Entry 1X9N (X-ray diffraction, 3.00 A resolution); this record covers chains B and A of the 4 polymer chains in the assembly.

# Chain B
Molecule: dideoxy terminated DNA
Sequence (13 nucleotides; row label = number of the first residue in the row):
     1 GTGCTGATGCGTC
Not modelled in the structure: 1-2
Modified residues: DOC (2',3'-dideoxycytidine-5'-monophosphate) at position 13

# Chain A
Protein: DNA ligase I
Source organism: Homo sapiens
Notes: EC 6.5.1.1
UniProt: P18858 (DNL1_HUMAN); numbering as in UniProt (aligned over 233-919)
Sequence (688 residues; numbered 232 to 919; the number before each row is that of its first residue):
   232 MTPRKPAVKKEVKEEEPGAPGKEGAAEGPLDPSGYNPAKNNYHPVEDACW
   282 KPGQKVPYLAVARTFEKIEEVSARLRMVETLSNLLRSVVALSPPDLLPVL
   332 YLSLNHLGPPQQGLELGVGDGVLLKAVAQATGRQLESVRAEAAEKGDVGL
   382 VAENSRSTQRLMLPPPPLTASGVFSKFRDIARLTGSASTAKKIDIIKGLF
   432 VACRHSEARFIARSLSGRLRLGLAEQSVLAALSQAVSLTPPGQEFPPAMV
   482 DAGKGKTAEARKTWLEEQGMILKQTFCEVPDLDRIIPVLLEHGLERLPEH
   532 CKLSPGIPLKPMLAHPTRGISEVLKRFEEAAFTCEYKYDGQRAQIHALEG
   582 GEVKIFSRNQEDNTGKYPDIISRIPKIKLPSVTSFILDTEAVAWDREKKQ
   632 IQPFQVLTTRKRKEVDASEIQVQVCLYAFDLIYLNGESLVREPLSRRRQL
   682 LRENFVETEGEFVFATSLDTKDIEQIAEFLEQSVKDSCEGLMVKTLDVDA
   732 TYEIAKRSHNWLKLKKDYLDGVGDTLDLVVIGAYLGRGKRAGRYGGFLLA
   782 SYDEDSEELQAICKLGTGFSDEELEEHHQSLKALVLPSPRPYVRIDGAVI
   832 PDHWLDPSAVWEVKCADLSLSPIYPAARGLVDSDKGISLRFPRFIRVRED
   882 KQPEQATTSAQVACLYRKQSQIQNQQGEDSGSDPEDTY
Not modelled in the structure: 232-261, 385-392, 902-919
Sequence notes: initiating methionine (232); modified residue (308, 393, 480, 501, 543, 723)
Modified residues: Mse308, Mse393, Mse480, Mse501, Mse543, Mse723 (selenomethionine; parent Met)
Small-molecule neighbours: adenosine monophosphate (AMP): Ala545, Glu566, Tyr567, Lys568, Tyr569, Arg573, Arg589, Glu621, Phe660, Ala696, Mse723, Lys725, Trp742, Lys744

# Interface between chain B and chain A
Contacting residue pairs (21; chain B residue first):
  DG9(B) with Gly348(A), phosphate contact; Val349(A), phosphate contact; Gly350(A), phosphate contact; Asp351(A), phosphate contact
  DC10(B) with Glu346(A), phosphate contact; Leu347(A), phosphate contact; Gly348(A), hydrogen bond to the phosphate; Val349(A), phosphate contact
  DG11(B) with Glu346(A), phosphate contact; Glu592(A), sugar contact
  DT12(B) with Gln572(A), sugar contact; Ser588(A), hydrogen bond to the phosphate; Asn590(A), hydrogen bond to the phosphate; Glu592(A), phosphate contact; Asn594(A), hydrogen bond to the phosphate
  DOC_13(B) with Gly571(A), sugar contact; Gln572(A), phosphate contact; Arg573(A), hydrogen bond to the phosphate; Phe635(A), sugar contact; Arg871(A), sugar contact; Phe872(A), base contact
Also at the interface, not in a pair above, chain A (18 interface residues in all): Gly352, Arg589

# In short
5 residues of chain B and 18 residues of chain A are in contact; the contacts include 5 hydrogen bonds. Polar
contacts include DC10(B)-Gly348(A), DT12(B)-Ser588(A) and DT12(B)-Asn590(A). Chain A binds adenosine
monophosphate.
Chain B is dideoxy terminated DNA and chain A is DNA ligase I (Homo sapiens); the structure, Crystal Structure
of Human DNA Ligase I bound to 5'-adenylated, nicked DNA, was determined by X-ray diffraction.
